7XH6 - chain A; structure by X-ray diffraction, 1.75 A resolution.

[Chain A]
Molecule: CREB-binding protein
Source organism: Homo sapiens
Notes: EC 2.3.1.48
Reference sequence: Q92793 (CBP_HUMAN); residues 1081-1197 here = UniProt positions 1081-1197
Chain sequence (133 residues; each row starts with the number of its first residue):
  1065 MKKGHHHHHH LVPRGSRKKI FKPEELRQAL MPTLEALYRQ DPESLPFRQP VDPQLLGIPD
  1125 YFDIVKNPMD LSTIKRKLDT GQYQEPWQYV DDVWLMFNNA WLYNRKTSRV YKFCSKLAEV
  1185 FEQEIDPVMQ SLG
Not modelled in the structure: 1065-1084, 1197
Sequence notes: expression tag (1065-1080)
Ligand contacts: ccs1477 (JHL; (6S)-1-[3,4-bis(fluoranyl)phenyl]-6-[5-(3,5-dimethyl-1,2-oxazol-4-yl)-1-(4-methoxycyclohexyl)benzimidazol-2-yl]piperidin-2-one): Pro1106, Leu1109, Pro1110, Phe1111, Val1115, Leu1120, Ile1122, Tyr1125, Ala1164, Tyr1167, Asn1168, Arg1173, Val1174, Phe1177
UniProt features mapped onto this chain:
  - region: Asn1162 to Lys1180 (Interaction with ASF1A)
  - natural variant: Tyr1175 (Y1175C: In RSTS1)
  - mutagenesis: Asp1116 (D1116R: Impairs binding to acetylated histones), Phe1126 (F1126A: Impairs binding to acetylated histones), Asn1162 (N1162E/R: Abolishes interaction with ASF1A), Trp1165 (W1165A: Abolishes interaction with ASF1A), Lys1170 (K1170E: Impairs binding to acetylated histones), Ser1179 (S1179I: Impairs interaction with ASF1A), Lys1180 (K1180E: Abolishes interaction with ASF1A), Glu1183 (E1183R: Abolishes interaction with ASF1A)

[Overview]
Chain A binds ccs1477. From UniProt: 8 mutagenesis sites.
Chain A is CREB-binding protein (Homo sapiens); the structure, Crystal structure of CBP bromodomain liganded
with CCS1477, was determined by X-ray diffraction, deposited together with 7XHE and 7XI0.
